8TNQ - chains B and C of the 3 polymer chains in the assembly; structure by electron microscopy, 2.41 A resolution.

== Chain B ==
Name: Protein cereblon
From: Homo sapiens
Reference sequence: Q96SW2 (CRBN_HUMAN); residue numbers follow UniProt; this construct covers 1-442
Amino-acid sequence (485 residues; numbered -42 to 442; the number before each row is that of its first residue; numbers below 1 keep their minus sign (Met-42 is residue -42)):
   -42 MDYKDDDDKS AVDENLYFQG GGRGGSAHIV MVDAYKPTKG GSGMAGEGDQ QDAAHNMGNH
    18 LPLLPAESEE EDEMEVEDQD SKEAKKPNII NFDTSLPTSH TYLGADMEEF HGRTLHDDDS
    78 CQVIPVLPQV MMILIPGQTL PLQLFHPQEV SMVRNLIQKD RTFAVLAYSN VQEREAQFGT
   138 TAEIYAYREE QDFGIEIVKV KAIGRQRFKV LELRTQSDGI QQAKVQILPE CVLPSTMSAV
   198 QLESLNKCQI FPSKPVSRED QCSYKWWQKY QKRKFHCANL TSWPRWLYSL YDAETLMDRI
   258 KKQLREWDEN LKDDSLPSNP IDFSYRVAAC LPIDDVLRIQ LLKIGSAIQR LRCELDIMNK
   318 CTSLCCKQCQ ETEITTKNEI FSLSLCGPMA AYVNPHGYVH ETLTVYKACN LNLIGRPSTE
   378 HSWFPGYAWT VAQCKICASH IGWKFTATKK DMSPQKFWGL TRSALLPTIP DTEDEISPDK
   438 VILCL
Not modelled in the structure: -42 to 49, 213-216, 428-442
Sequence notes: initiating methionine (-42); expression tag (-41 to 0)
Bound ions: Zn2+: Cys323, Cys326, Cys391, Cys394
Residues lining bound ligands: MIQ (2-[(3S)-2,6-dioxopiperidin-3-yl]-5-(morpholin-4-yl)-1H-isoindole-1,3(2H)-dione): Val350, Asn351, Pro352, His353, His357, Glu377, His378, Ser379, Trp380, Trp386, Trp400, Phe402
Swiss-Prot annotation at these positions:
  - binding site (Zn(2+)): Cys323, Cys326, Cys391, Cys394
  - binding site ((S)-thalidomide): His378, Trp380, Trp386
  - modified residue: Ser25 (Phosphoserine)
  - natural variant: Cys391 (C391R: In MRT2)
  - mutagenesis: Tyr384 (Y384A: Abolishes thalidomide-binding without affecting DCX protein ligase complex activity; when associated with A-386), Trp386 (W386A: Abolishes thalidomide-binding without affecting DCX protein ligase complex activity; when associated with A-384 ...), Arg419 to Leu442 (Fails to rescue increased BK channel activity and decreased probability of neurotransmission in a mouse hippocampal neuron model)

== Chain C ==
Name: Maltose/maltodextrin-binding periplasmic protein, SD40
From: Escherichia coli
Reference sequence: chimeric construct of P0AEX9, Q13422: residues -376 to -7 from P0AEX9 (MALE_ECOLI) positions 27-396 (UniProt number = residue number + 403); residues 15-50 from Q13422 positions 143-178 (UniProt number = residue number + 128)
Amino-acid sequence (455 residues; each row starts with the number of its first residue; numbers below 1 keep their minus sign (Met-404 is residue -404)):
  -404 MGLNDIFEAQ KIEWHEGSSH HHHHHGSSKI EEGKLVIWIN GDKGYNGLAE VGKKFEKDTG
  -344 IKVTVEHPDK LEEKFPQVAA TGDGPDIIFW AHDRFGGYAQ SGLLAEITPD KAFQDKLYPF
  -284 TWDAVRYNGK LIAYPIAVEA LSLIYNKDLL PNPPKTWEEI PALDKELKAK GKSALMFNLQ
  -224 EPYFTWPLIA ADGGYAFKYE NGKYDIKDVG VDNAGAKAGL TFLVDLIKNK HMNADTDYSI
  -164 AEAAFNKGET AMTINGPWAW SNIDTSKVNY GVTVLPTFKG QPSKPFVGVL SAGINAASPN
  -104 KELAKEFLEN YLLTDEGLEA VNKDKPLGAV ALKSYEEELA KDPRIAATME NAQKGEIMPN
   -44 IPQMSAFWYA VRTAVINAAS GRQTVDEALK DAQTRITKLE VLFQGPDYKD DDDKSGGGGL
    16 LLFCPICGFT CRQKGNLLRH INLHTGEKLF KYHLY
Not modelled in the structure: -404 to 15
Sequence notes: initiating methionine (-404); expression tag (-403 to -377); linker (-6 to 14); engineered mutation Leu15 (Arg143 in Q13422), Leu16 (Pro144 in Q13422), Leu17 (Phe145 in Q13422), Phe18 (Gln146 in Q13422), Pro20 (Asn148 in Q13422), Ile21 (Gln149 in Q13422), Phe24 (Ala152 in Q13422), Thr25 (Ser153 in Q13422), Cys26 (Phe154 in Q13422), Arg27 (Thr155 in Q13422), Asn37 (Lys165 in Q13422), Thr40 (Ser168 in Q13422), Leu44 (Pro172 in Q13422), Tyr47 (Cys175 in Q13422), Tyr50 (Cys178 in Q13422)
Bound ions: Zn2+: Cys19, Cys22, His35, His39
Residues lining bound ligands: MIQ (2-[(3S)-2,6-dioxopiperidin-3-yl]-5-(morpholin-4-yl)-1H-isoindole-1,3(2H)-dione): Phe18, Cys19, Pro20, Ile21, Cys22, Gly23
Reported in the primary citation:
  - binding site for MIQ: Phe18
  - contacts within the chain: Pro20-Ile36 (hydrophobic contact), Ile36-Phe45 (hydrophobic contact), Pro20-Phe45 (hydrophobic contact), Pro20-Leu49 (hydrophobic contact)

== Interface between chain B and chain C ==
Pairs across the interface (37; chain B residue first):
  Pro85(B) with Tyr47(C)
  Gln86(B) with Tyr47(C)
  Phe102(B) with Tyr47(C); His48(C); Tyr50(C), hydrophobic
  His103(B) with Lys46(C); Tyr47(C)
  Glu106(B) with Tyr47(C)
  Val128(B) with Glu42(C)
  Gln129(B) with Glu42(C)
  Arg131(B) with Glu42(C), salt bridge
  Phe150(B) with Tyr50(C)
  Ile152(B) with Tyr50(C)
  Ile154(B) with Tyr50(C), hydrophobic
  Asn351(B) with Pro20(C), hydrogen bond (side chain-backbone); Ile21(C), hydrogen bond (side chain-backbone)
  Pro352(B) with Tyr50(C), hydrogen bond (backbone-side chain)
  His353(B) with Pro20(C); His48(C); Tyr50(C)
  Gly354(B) with His48(C)
  Tyr355(B) with Pro20(C); Ile21(C); Lys43(C), hydrogen bond (side chain-backbone); Phe45(C); His48(C), hydrogen bond
  His357(B) with Ile21(C), hydrogen bond (side chain-backbone)
  Ile371(B) with Thr25(C)
  Val388(B) with Cys22(C); Gly23(C); Phe24(C)
  Gln390(B) with Phe24(C); His35(C)
  Cys394(B) with Leu38(C)
  His397(B) with Cys22(C); His39(C)
  Trp400(B) with Cys22(C), hydrogen bond (side chain-backbone)
Also at the interface, not in a pair above, chain B (28 interface residues in all): Met88, Gln105, Trp386, Ala395, Ser396
Also at the interface, not in a pair above, chain C (18 interface residues in all): Leu44, Leu49
The authors on this interface:
  - specific contacts: Met88(B)-Leu44(C) (hydrophobic contact), His103(B)-Tyr47(C) (pi stacking), Phe150(B)-Tyr50(C) (pi stacking), His353(B)-Pro20(C), Tyr355(B)-His48(C) (pi stacking)
  - interface residues, chain B: Phe102(B), Phe150(B)
  - interface residues, chain C: Glu42(C), Leu44(C), Tyr47(C), His48(C), Tyr50(C)

== Overview ==
28 residues of chain B face 18 of chain C across their interface, with 7 hydrogen bonds and 1 salt bridge.
Polar pairs include Arg131(B)-Glu42(C), Asn351(B)-Pro20(C) and Asn351(B)-Ile21(C). The paper describes a
hydrophobic contact between Met88(B) and Leu44(C); pi stacking between His103(B) and Tyr47(C), Phe150(B) and
Tyr50(C) and Tyr355(B) and His48(C); a contact between His353(B) and Pro20(C). The paper reports a binding
site for MIQ at Phe18(C); interface residues Phe102(B), Phe150(B) and Glu42(C) among others.
Here chain B is Protein cereblon (Homo sapiens) and chain C is Maltose/maltodextrin-binding periplasmic
protein, SD40 (Escherichia coli). Entry 8TNQ (Cryo-EM structure of DDB1dB:CRBN:PT-179:SD40, conformation 1)
was determined by electron microscopy together with 8TNP and 8TNR from the same study.
